Entry 5EBG (X-ray diffraction, 1.80 A resolution); this record covers chains A and B.

== Chain A (and B) ==
Name: T-cell surface glycoprotein CD8 alpha chain
Source organism: Bos taurus
Notes: chain B of this document is another copy of the same molecule, construct and numbering; everything in this record applies to it too
UniProtKB: P31783 (CD8A_BOVIN); residues 1-115 here correspond to UniProt positions 25-139 (UniProt number = residue number + 24)
Chain sequence (115 residues; row label = number of the first residue in the row):
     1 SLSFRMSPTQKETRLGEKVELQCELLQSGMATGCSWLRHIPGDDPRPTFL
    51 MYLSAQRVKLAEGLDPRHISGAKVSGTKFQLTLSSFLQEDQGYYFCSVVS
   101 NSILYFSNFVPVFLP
Not modelled in the structure: 1
Disulfides: Cys23-Cys96

== Interface between chain A and chain B ==
Pairs across the interface (9):
  Arg5(A) - Leu15(B)  hydrogen bond (side chain-backbone)
  Arg5(A) - Gly16(B)
  Thr9(A) - Gly16(B)
  Thr9(A) - Ser84(B)
  Thr9(A) - Ser85(B)
  Gln10(A) - Arg67(B)
  Glu12(A) - Arg67(B)  salt bridge
  Asn108(A) - Lys18(B)
  Asn108(A) - Ser84(B)
Also at the interface, not in a pair above, chain A (7 interface residues in all): Met6, Leu26
Also at the interface, not in a pair above, chain B (7 interface residues in all): Glu17

== Summary ==
Chain A and chain B each contribute 7 residues to their interface, with 1 hydrogen bond and 1 salt bridge.
Among the polar pairs are Glu12(A)-Arg67(B) and Arg5(A)-Leu15(B).
Both chains are T-cell surface glycoprotein CD8 alpha chain (Bos taurus). Entry 5EBG (Crystal structure of
bovine CD8aa homodimer) was determined by X-ray diffraction, deposited together with 5EDX.
